PDB entry 8CXI | electron microscopy, 3.40 A resolution | chains A and B of the 10 polymer chains in the assembly

# Chain A (and B)
Name: Ankyrin repeat family A protein 2, Envelope E protein
Organism: Zika virus
Notes: chain B of this document is another copy of the same molecule, construct and numbering; everything in this record applies to it too
UniProt: chimeric construct of Q9H9E1, A0A142DS37: residues -134 to 0 from Q9H9E1 (ANRA2_HUMAN) positions 1-135 (UniProt number = residue number + 135); residues 1-504 from A0A142DS37 positions 291-794 (UniProt number = residue number + 290)
Sequence (639 residues; row label = number of the first residue in the row; numbers below 1 keep their minus sign (Met-134 is residue -134)):
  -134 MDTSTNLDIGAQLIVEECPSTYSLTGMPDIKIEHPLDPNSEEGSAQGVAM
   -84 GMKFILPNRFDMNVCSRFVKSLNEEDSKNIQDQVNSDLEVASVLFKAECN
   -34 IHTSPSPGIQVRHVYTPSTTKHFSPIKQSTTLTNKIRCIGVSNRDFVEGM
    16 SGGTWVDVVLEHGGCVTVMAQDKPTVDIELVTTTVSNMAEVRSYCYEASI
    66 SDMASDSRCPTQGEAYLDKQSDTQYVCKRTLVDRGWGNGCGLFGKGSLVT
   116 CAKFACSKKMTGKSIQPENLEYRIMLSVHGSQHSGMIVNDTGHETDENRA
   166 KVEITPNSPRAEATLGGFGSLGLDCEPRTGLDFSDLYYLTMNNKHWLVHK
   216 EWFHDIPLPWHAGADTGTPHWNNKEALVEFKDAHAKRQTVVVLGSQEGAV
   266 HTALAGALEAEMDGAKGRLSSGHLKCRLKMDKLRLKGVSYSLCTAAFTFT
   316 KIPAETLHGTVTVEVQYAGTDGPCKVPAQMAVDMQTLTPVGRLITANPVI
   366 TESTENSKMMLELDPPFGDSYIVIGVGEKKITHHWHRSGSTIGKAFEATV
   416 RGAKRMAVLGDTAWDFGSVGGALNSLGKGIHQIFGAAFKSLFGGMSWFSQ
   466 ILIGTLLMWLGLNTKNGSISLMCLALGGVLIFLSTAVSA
Unresolved in the structure: -134 to 0, 502-504
Cystine bridges: Cys3-Cys30, Cys74-Cys105, Cys92-Cys116, Cys190-Cys291, Cys308-Cys339
Glycans and other covalent adducts: glycan linked to Asn154

# Chain A / chain B interface
Pairs across the interface (25):
  Glu133(A) - Ile317(B)
  Glu133(A) - Pro318(B)
  Pro171(A) - His398(B)  hydrogen bond (backbone-side chain)
  Pro171(A) - His399(B)
  Asn172(A) - Phe314(B)
  Asn172(A) - Ile317(B)
  Asn172(A) - Thr397(B)
  Asn172(A) - His398(B)
  Pro174(A) - Thr397(B)
  Pro174(A) - His399(B)
  Asp189(A) - Met349(B)
  Cys190(A) - Tyr386(B)
  Glu191(A) - Asp384(B)
  Glu191(A) - Tyr386(B)
  Glu191(A) - His399(B)  salt bridge
  Pro192(A) - His399(B)
  Arg193(A) - Pro318(B)
  Arg193(A) - His398(B)
  Arg193(A) - His399(B)  hydrogen bond (side chain-backbone)
  Thr194(A) - Asp384(B)
  Thr194(A) - His399(B)
  Arg292(A) - Asp348(B)  salt bridge
  Lys294(A) - Met349(B)
  Lys294(A) - Gln350(B)
  Asp296(A) - Gln350(B)
Other interface residues (no listed pair), chain A (15 interface residues in all): Thr19, Arg175
Other interface residues (no listed pair), chain B (14 interface residues in all): Lys395, Trp400, His401

# In short
The interface between chain A and chain B involves 15 residues on one side and 14 on the other; the contacts
include 2 hydrogen bonds and 2 salt bridges. Polar pairs include Glu191(A)-His399(B), Arg292(A)-Asp348(B) and
Pro171(A)-His398(B).
Both chains are Ankyrin repeat family A protein 2, Envelope E protein (Zika virus). Entry 8CXI (Structures of
Zika Virus in Complex with Antibodies Targeting E Dimer Epitopes and Basis for Neutralization ...) was
determined by electron microscopy.
